4HNZ - chains B and C of the 12 polymer chains in the assembly; structure by X-ray diffraction, 2.39 A resolution.

[Chain B (and C)]
Protein: HslVU complex proteolytic subunit, putative
Source organism: Trypanosoma brucei brucei
Notes: EC 3.4.25.-; chain C of this document is another copy of the same molecule, construct and numbering; everything in this record applies to it too
Reference sequence: Q383Q5 (Q383Q5_TRYB2); residues 1-173 here correspond to UniProt positions 20-192 (UniProt number = residue number + 19)
Amino-acid sequence (179 residues; numbered 1 to 179; the number before each row is that of its first residue):
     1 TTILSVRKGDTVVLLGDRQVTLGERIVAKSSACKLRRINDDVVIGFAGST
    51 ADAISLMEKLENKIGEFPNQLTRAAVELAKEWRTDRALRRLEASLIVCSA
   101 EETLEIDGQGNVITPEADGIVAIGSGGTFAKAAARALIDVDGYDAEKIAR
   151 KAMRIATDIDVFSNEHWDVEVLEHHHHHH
Not modelled in the structure: 175-179
Construct notes: conflict E173 (Lys192 in Q383Q5); expression tag (174-179)
Ion coordination: Mg2+: T157, D160, S163
Swiss-Prot annotation at these positions:
  - active site: T1
From the paper describing this entry:
  - catalytic residues: T1 (by similarity / conservation)
  - mutagenesis - T1A: abolished catalytic activity
  - contacts within the chain: R86-R90
  - self-association interface (contacts with another copy of this molecule); pairs are residue here / residue on that copy: F129-I26 (hydrophobic contact)
  - specificity-determining residues: I54, M57, T114 (proposed by the authors, not directly observed)

[How chain B and chain C interact]
Residue-residue contacts (31; chain B residue first):
  A79(B) with A51(C)
  K80(B) with A51(C); I54(C); S55(C); E58(C), salt bridge
  R83(B) with A51(C); D52(C), salt bridge; R90(C); L91(C)
  T84(B) with A87(C)
  R86(B) with R86(C); R90(C)
  R89(B) with R90(C), hydrogen bond (side chain-backbone)
  D107(B) with L22(C)
  Q109(B) with S49(C), hydrogen bond (backbone-side chain); D52(C)
  G110(B) with S49(C); T50(C); A51(C), hydrogen bond (backbone-backbone)
  N111(B) with V20(C); L22(C); S49(C)
  V112(B) with T50(C)
  I113(B) with A28(C), hydrophobic
  T114(B) with K29(C), hydrogen bond (backbone-side chain)
  P115(B) with K29(C)
  E116(B) with K29(C); S30(C), hydrogen bond (side chain-backbone); S31(C), hydrogen bond
  T128(B) with I26(C)
  K131(B) with A28(C), hydrogen bond (side chain-backbone)
Other interface residues (no listed pair), chain B (20 interface residues in all): V76, R90, E105
Other interface residues (no listed pair), chain C (20 interface residues in all): V27, E92

[In short]
Chain B and chain C each contribute 20 residues to their interface, with 7 hydrogen bonds and 2 salt bridges.
Among the polar pairs are K80(B)-E58(C), R83(B)-D52(C) and R89(B)-R90(C). T157(B), D160(B) and S163(B)
coordinate Mg2+. UniProt lists active-site residue T1(B) on chain B. The paper reports the catalytic residue
T1(B); T1A of chain B abolishes catalytic activity.
Both chains are HslVU complex proteolytic subunit, putative (Trypanosoma brucei brucei). Entry 4HNZ (Crystal
structure of eukaryotic HslV from Trypanosoma brucei) was determined by X-ray diffraction, deposited together
with 4HO7.
